PDB entry 6KDU | X-ray diffraction, 2.20 A resolution | chain A

== Chain A ==
Name: DNA ligase A
Organism: Mycobacterium tuberculosis H37Rv
Notes: EC 6.5.1.2
UniProt: P9WNV1 (DNLJ_MYCTU); residue numbers follow UniProt; this construct covers 8-328
Chain sequence (327 residues; each row starts with the number of its first residue):
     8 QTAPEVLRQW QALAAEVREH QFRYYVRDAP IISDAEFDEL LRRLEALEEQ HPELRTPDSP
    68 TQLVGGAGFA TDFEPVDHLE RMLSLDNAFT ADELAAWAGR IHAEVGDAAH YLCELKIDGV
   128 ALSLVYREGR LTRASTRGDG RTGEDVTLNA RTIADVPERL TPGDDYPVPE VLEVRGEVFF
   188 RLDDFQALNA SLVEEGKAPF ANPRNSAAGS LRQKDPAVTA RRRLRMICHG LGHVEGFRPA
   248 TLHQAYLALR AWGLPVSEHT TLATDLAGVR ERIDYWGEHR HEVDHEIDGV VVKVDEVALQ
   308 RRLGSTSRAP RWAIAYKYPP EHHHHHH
Not modelled in the structure: 329-334
Construct notes: engineered mutation Ala22 (Glu in P9WNV1); expression tag (329-334)
Ligand contacts:
  - adenosine monophosphate (AMP): Leu90, Ser91, Leu92, Asn94, Glu121, Leu122, Lys123, Ile124, Arg144, Glu184, His236, Asp295, Val298, Lys300, Lys324
  - beta-nicotinamide ribose monophosphate (NMN): His27, Gln28, Tyr31, Tyr32, Pro37, Ile39, Ser40, Asp41, Phe44, Asp45

== Summary ==
Ligands of chain A: adenosine monophosphate and beta-nicotinamide ribose monophosphate.
Chain A is DNA ligase A (Mycobacterium tuberculosis H37Rv); the structure, Structural basis for domain
rotation during adenylation of active site K123 and fragment library screening against ..., was determined by
X-ray diffraction (same publication as 6KRH, 6KSC and 6KSD).
